9MM1 - chains B and D of the 4 polymer chains in the assembly; structure by electron microscopy, 2.08 A resolution.

== Chain B (and D) ==
Molecule: Nitrogenase molybdenum-iron protein beta chain
Organism: Azotobacter vinelandii
Notes: EC 1.18.6.1; chain D of this document is another copy of the same molecule, construct and numbering; everything in this record applies to it too
Reference sequence: P07329 (NIFK_AZOVI); residues 1-523 here = UniProt positions 1-523
Sequence (523 residues; row label = number of the first residue in the row):
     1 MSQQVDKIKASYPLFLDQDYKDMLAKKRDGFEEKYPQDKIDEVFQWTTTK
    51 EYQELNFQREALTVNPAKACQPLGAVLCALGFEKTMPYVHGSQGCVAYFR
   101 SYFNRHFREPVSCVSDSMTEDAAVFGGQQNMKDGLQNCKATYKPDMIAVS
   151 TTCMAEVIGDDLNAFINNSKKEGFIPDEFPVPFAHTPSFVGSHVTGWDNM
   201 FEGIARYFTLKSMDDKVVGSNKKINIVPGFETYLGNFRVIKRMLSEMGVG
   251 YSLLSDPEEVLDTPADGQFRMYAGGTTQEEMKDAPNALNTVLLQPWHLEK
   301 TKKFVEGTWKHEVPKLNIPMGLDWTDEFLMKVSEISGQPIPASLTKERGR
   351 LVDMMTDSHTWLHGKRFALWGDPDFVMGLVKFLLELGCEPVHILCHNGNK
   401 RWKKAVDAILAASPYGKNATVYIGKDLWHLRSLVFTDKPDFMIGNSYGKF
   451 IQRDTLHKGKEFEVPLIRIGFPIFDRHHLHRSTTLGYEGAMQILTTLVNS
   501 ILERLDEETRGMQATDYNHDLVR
Not modelled in the structure: 1
Bound ions: fe(8)-S(7) cluster Fe: C70, C95, C153 (shared with 3 residues of chain A); Fe ion site 1: R108 (shared with D353(D), D357(D) of chain D); Fe ion site 2: D353, D357 (shared with R108(D), E109(D) of chain D)
Residues lining bound ligands: fe(8)-S(7) cluster (CLF): C70, P72, S92, G94, C95, Y98, F99, T152, C153, S188
Curated features (UniProtKB/Swiss-Prot):
  - binding site ([8Fe-7S] cluster): C70, C95, C153, S188

== How chain B and chain D interact ==
Pairs across the interface (124; chain B residue first):
  S11(B) - Y517(D)  hydrogen bond (backbone-side chain)
  S11(B) - N518(D)
  Y12(B) - E508(D)
  Y12(B) - T515(D)
  Y12(B) - Y517(D)
  Y12(B) - N518(D)
  F15(B) - Y517(D)
  L16(B) - A514(D)
  K34(B) - Q513(D)  hydrogen bond
  Q37(B) - Q513(D)  hydrogen bond
  R105(B) - V522(D)
  R108(B) - D357(D)
  R108(B) - R523(D)  hydrogen bond (side chain-backbone)
  E109(B) - D353(D)
  R238(B) - R350(D)
  E259(B) - K346(D)  salt bridge
  E259(B) - R350(D)  salt bridge
  D262(B) - R350(D)  salt bridge
  P264(B) - K346(D)
  P264(B) - G349(D)
  P264(B) - R350(D)
  A265(B) - G349(D)  hydrogen bond (backbone-backbone)
  A265(B) - V352(D)
  A265(B) - D353(D)
  K346(B) - E259(D)  salt bridge
  K346(B) - P264(D)
  G349(B) - P264(D)
  G349(B) - A265(D)  hydrogen bond (backbone-backbone)
  R350(B) - R238(D)
  R350(B) - E259(D)  salt bridge
  R350(B) - D262(D)  salt bridge
  R350(B) - P264(D)
  V352(B) - A265(D)
  D353(B) - E109(D)
  D353(B) - A265(D)
  M354(B) - H478(D)  hydrogen bond (backbone-side chain)
  M354(B) - R481(D)
  D357(B) - R108(D)
  D357(B) - H477(D)
  D357(B) - H478(D)
  S358(B) - H477(D)  hydrogen bond
  S358(B) - H478(D)  hydrogen bond
  W361(B) - H477(D)
  S446(B) - L521(D)
  Y447(B) - L521(D)  hydrophobic
  K449(B) - D506(D)  salt bridge
  K449(B) - H519(D)
  K449(B) - D520(D)  hydrogen bond (side chain-backbone)
  F450(B) - L521(D)  hydrophobic
  Q452(B) - R510(D)
  R453(B) - R510(D)
  R453(B) - M512(D)
  R453(B) - D516(D)
  D454(B) - M512(D)
  L456(B) - R510(D)
  H457(B) - M512(D)
  E463(B) - R510(D)
  R468(B) - D506(D)  salt bridge
  F474(B) - L521(D)
  F474(B) - V522(D)  hydrophobic
  F474(B) - R523(D)
  D475(B) - L502(D)
  D475(B) - L521(D)  hydrogen bond (backbone-backbone)
  D475(B) - R523(D)
  R476(B) - N499(D)
  R476(B) - E503(D)  salt bridge
  R476(B) - D506(D)  salt bridge
  H477(B) - D357(D)  hydrogen bond (side chain-backbone)
  H477(B) - S358(D)  hydrogen bond
  H477(B) - T495(D)
  H477(B) - V498(D)
  H477(B) - N499(D)  hydrogen bond (backbone-side chain)
  H478(B) - M354(D)  hydrogen bond (side chain-backbone)
  H478(B) - D357(D)
  H478(B) - S358(D)  hydrogen bond
  H478(B) - L494(D)
  L479(B) - N499(D)
  R481(B) - R350(D)
  R481(B) - M354(D)
  R481(B) - M491(D)
  M491(B) - R481(D)
  L494(B) - H478(D)
  T495(B) - H477(D)
  T495(B) - H478(D)
  N499(B) - R476(D)
  N499(B) - H477(D)  hydrogen bond (side chain-backbone)
  L502(B) - D475(D)
  L502(B) - H477(D)
  E503(B) - R476(D)
  D506(B) - K449(D)  salt bridge
  D506(B) - R468(D)  salt bridge
  D506(B) - R476(D)  salt bridge
  E508(B) - Y12(D)
  T509(B) - Y12(D)
  R510(B) - Q452(D)
  R510(B) - R453(D)
  R510(B) - L456(D)
  R510(B) - E463(D)
  M512(B) - R453(D)
  M512(B) - D454(D)
  M512(B) - H457(D)
  Q513(B) - K34(D)  hydrogen bond
  Q513(B) - Q37(D)  hydrogen bond
  A514(B) - L16(D)
  T515(B) - Y12(D)
  D516(B) - R453(D)  salt bridge
  Y517(B) - S11(D)  hydrogen bond (side chain-backbone)
  Y517(B) - Y12(D)
  Y517(B) - F15(D)
  N518(B) - S11(D)
  N518(B) - Y12(D)
  H519(B) - K449(D)
  D520(B) - K449(D)  hydrogen bond (backbone-side chain)
  L521(B) - S446(D)
  L521(B) - Y447(D)  hydrophobic
  L521(B) - F450(D)  hydrophobic
  L521(B) - F474(D)
  L521(B) - D475(D)  hydrogen bond (backbone-backbone)
  V522(B) - R105(D)
  V522(B) - F474(D)  hydrophobic
  R523(B) - R108(D)  hydrogen bond (backbone-side chain)
  R523(B) - F474(D)
  R523(B) - D475(D)
  R523(B) - H477(D)  hydrogen bond (backbone-side chain)
Interface residues without a listed pair, chain B (68 interface residues in all): P13, T263, V498, L505, E507
Interface residues without a listed pair, chain D (68 interface residues in all): P13, T263, W361, L479, L505, E507, T509

== Summary ==
The chain B/chain D interface involves 68 residues from each chain; the contacts include 24 hydrogen bonds and
14 salt bridges. Among the polar pairs are E259(B)-K346(D), E259(B)-R350(D) and D262(B)-R350(D). Chain B binds
fe(8)-S(7) cluster. UniProt lists 4 [8Fe-7S] cluster-binding residues on chain B.
Chain B and chain D are both Nitrogenase molybdenum-iron protein beta chain (Azotobacter vinelandii); the
structure, Azotobacter vinelandii Reduced MoFeP (C2 symmetry) obtained using the SPT Labtech chameleon of 60
mM sodium ..., was determined by electron microscopy, deposited together with 9CQM, 9CQN, 9CQO, 9CQP, 9CQQ,
9CQR and 12 further entries.
